7UIV - chains E and F of the 14 polymer chains in the assembly; structure by electron microscopy, 3.38 A resolution.

Chain E (and F):
Molecule: ATP-dependent Clp protease ATP-binding subunit ClpA
Organism: Escherichia coli
Notes: chain F of this document is another copy of the same molecule, construct and numbering; everything in this record applies to it too
UniProt: A0A836NDF2 (A0A836NDF2_ECOLX); residue numbers follow UniProt; this construct covers 1-758
Sequence (758 residues; each row starts with the number of its first residue):
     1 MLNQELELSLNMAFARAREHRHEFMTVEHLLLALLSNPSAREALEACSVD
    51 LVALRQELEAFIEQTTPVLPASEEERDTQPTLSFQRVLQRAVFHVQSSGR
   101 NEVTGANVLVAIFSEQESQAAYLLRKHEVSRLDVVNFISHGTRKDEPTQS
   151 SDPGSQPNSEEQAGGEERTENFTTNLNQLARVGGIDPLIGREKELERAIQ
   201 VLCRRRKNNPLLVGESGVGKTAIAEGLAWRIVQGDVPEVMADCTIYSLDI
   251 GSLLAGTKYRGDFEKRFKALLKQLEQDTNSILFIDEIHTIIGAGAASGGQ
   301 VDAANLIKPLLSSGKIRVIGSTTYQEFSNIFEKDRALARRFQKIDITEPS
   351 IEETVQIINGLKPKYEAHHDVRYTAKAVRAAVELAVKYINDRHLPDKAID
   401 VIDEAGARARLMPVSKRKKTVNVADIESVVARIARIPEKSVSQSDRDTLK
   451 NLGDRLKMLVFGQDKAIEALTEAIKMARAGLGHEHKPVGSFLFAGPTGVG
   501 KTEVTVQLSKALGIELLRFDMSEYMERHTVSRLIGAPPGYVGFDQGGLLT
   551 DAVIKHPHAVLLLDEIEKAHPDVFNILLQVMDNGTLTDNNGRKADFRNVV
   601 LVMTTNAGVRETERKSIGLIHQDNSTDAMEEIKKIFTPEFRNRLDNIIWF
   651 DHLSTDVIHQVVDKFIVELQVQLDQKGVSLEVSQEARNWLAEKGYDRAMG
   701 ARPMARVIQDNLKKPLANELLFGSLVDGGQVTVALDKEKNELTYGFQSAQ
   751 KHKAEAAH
Not modelled in the structure: 1-168, 748-758 (chain F: 1-169, 292-304, 750-758)
Differences from the reference sequence: conflict T169 (Met in A0A836NDF2)
Ligand contacts:
  - ADP (adenosine-5'-diphosphate): D186, P187, L188, I189, R191, S216, G217, V218, G219, K220, T221, A222, I357, L361, D396, I399
  - ATP-gamma-S (AGS; phosphothiophosphoric acid-adenylate ester), molecule 1: K207, S312, A336, R339, R340
  - ATP-gamma-S (AGS), molecule 2: V460, F461, T497, G498, V499, G500, K501, T502, E503, R518, L653, V657, V661, K664, F665, A701, R702

Interface between chain E and chain F:
Residue-residue contacts - 63 pairs, chain E then chain F:
  G184(E) with R206(F)
  D186(E) with R205(F), salt bridge; R206(F), salt bridge
  S216(E) with R335(F)
  D249(E) with P309(F)
  G251(E) with N305(F)
  S252(E) with K268(F), hydrogen bond
  A255(E) with E264(F); L306(F), hydrophobic
  G256(E) with G261(F); E264(F), hydrogen bond (backbone-side chain)
  K258(E) with Y259(F); R260(F); D262(F), salt bridge; K265(F)
  E286(E) with K308(F), salt bridge
  Q325(E) with R335(F)
  K364(E) with R205(F)
  Y365(E) with R205(F)
  H368(E) with C203(F), hydrogen bond (side chain-backbone); R204(F); R205(F)
  H369(E) with C203(F); R204(F); R205(F)
  R392(E) with K207(F)
  D396(E) with K207(F), salt bridge
  D400(E) with R204(F), salt bridge; K207(F)
  D403(E) with R204(F), salt bridge; R205(F), hydrogen bond (side chain-backbone); R206(F)
  E404(E) with R197(F), salt bridge; Q200(F); R204(F), salt bridge
  A407(E) with Q200(F)
  R408(E) with Q200(F)
  R410(E) with C203(F); V239(F)
  L411(E) with E196(F)
  R432(E) with R197(F); Q200(F)
  R435(E) with K343(F)
  Q545(E) with N589(F)
  Q672(E) with G482(F)
  L673(E) with L481(F), hydrophobic
  R706(E) with N642(F), hydrogen bond (side chain-backbone); L644(F), hydrogen bond (side chain-backbone); D645(F), hydrogen bond (side chain-backbone)
  Q709(E) with H483(F)
  K713(E) with M476(F); L481(F); G482(F); H483(F), hydrogen bond
  K714(E) with M476(F)
  L716(E) with L481(F), hydrophobic
  A717(E) with M476(F), hydrophobic; A479(F); L481(F)
  N718(E) with K475(F)
  L720(E) with A479(F)
  L721(E) with L449(F), hydrophobic; R478(F)
Also at the interface, not in a pair above, chain E (43 interface residues in all): L254, Y259, V541, D544, K676
Also at the interface, not in a pair above, chain F (41 interface residues in all): Q342, R446, K450, E472, G480, Y540, R641

In short:
43 residues of chain E face 41 of chain F across their interface; the contacts include 8 hydrogen bonds and 9
salt bridges. Polar contacts include D186(E)-R205(F), D186(E)-R206(F) and K258(E)-D262(F). Bound to chain E:
ATP-gamma-S and ADP.
Chain E and chain F are both ATP-dependent Clp protease ATP-binding subunit ClpA (Escherichia coli); the
structure, ClpAP complex bound to ClpS N-terminal extension, class IIa, was determined by electron microscopy
(same publication as 7UIW, 7UIX, 7UIZ, 7UJ0 and 7UIY).
